Entry 8G3T (X-ray diffraction, 1.83 A resolution); this record covers chain A.

[Chain A]
Protein: Maltodextrin-binding protein, Induced myeloid leukemia cell differentiation protein Mcl-1 chimera
Source organism: Serratia sp. FS14
Reference sequence: chimeric construct of A0A4P1LXE0, Q07820: residues -196 to 170 from A0A4P1LXE0 (A0A4P1LXE0_SERSF) positions 2-368 (UniProt number = residue number + 198); residues 173-321 from Q07820 positions 173-321 (same numbers)
Amino-acid sequence (518 residues; each row starts with the number of its first residue; numbers below 1 keep their minus sign (Gly-196 is residue -196)):
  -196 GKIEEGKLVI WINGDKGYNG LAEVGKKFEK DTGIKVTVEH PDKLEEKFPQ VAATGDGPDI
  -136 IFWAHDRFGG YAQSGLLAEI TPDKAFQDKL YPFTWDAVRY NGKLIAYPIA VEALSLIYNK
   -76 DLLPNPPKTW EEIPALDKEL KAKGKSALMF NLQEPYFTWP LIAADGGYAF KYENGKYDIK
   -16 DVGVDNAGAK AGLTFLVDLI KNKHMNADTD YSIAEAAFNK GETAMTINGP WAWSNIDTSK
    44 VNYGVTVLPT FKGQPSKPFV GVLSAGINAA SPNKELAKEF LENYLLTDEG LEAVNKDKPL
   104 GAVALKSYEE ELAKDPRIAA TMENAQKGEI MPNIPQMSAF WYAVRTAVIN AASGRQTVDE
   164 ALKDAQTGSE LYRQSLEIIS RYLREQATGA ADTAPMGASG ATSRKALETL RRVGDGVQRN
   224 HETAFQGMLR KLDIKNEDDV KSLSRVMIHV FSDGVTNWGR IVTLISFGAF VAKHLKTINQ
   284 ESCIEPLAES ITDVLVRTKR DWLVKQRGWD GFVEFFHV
Differences from the reference sequence: linker (171-172); conflict Ala194 (Lys in Q07820), Ala197 (Lys in Q07820), Ala201 (Arg in Q07820)
Curated features (UniProtKB/Swiss-Prot):
  - motif: Ala209 to Asn223 (BH3), His252 to Ala272 (BH1), Asp304 to Phe319 (BH2)
Residues lining bound ligands: YLK ((1'S,3aS,5R,16R,17S,19Z,21R,21aR)-6'-chloro-20-fluoro-21-methoxy-16,17-dimethyl-2,3,3',3a,4',16,17,18,21,21a-decahydro-2'H,6H,8H-15lambda~6~-spiro[10,12-etheno-15lambda~6~-furo[3,2-i][1,4]oxazepino[3,4-f][1,2,7]thiadiazacyclohexadecine-7,1'-naphthalene]-13,15,15(4H,14H)-trione): His224, Ala227, Phe228, Met231, Leu235, Leu246, Val249, Met250, Val253, Phe254, Gly262, Arg263, Thr266, Leu267, Phe270, Gly271, Val274, Leu290, Ile294

[Overview]
Chain A binds compound YLK.
Chain A is Maltodextrin-binding protein, Induced myeloid leukemia cell differentiation protein Mcl-1 chimera
(Serratia sp. FS14); the structure, MBP-Mcl1 in complex with ligand 12, was determined by X-ray diffraction,
deposited together with 8G3S, 8G3U, 8G3W, 8G3X and 8G3Y.
